8K28 - chains A and P of the 12 polymer chains in the assembly; structure by electron microscopy, 3.54 A resolution.

Chain A:
Name: Csy1
From: Vibrio phage ICP1_2004_A
Reference sequence: F1D5V8 (F1D5V8_9CAUD); residue numbers follow UniProt; this construct covers 1-179
Sequence (179 residues; each row starts with the number of its first residue):
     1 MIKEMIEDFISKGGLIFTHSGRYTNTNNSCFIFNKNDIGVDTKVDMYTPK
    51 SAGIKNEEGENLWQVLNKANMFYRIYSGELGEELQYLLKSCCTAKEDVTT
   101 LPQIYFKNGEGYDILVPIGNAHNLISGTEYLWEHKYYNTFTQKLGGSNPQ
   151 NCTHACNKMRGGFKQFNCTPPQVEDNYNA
Not modelled in the structure: 1, 175-179
Reported in the primary citation:
  - binding site for the 33-nt DNA strand: Ser147, Asn148, Gln150

Chain P:
Molecule: 59-nt RNA strand
From: Vibrio phage ICP1_2004_A
Sequence (59 nucleotides; numbered -7 to 51; the number before each row is that of its first residue; numbers below 1 keep their minus sign (C-7 is residue -7)):
    -7 CUUAAAGAGUCAACCCUUUGCUUAUCUUCCCUAUUUAAAUGUUAGCAGCC
    43 GCAUAGGCU

Chain A / chain P interface:
Residue-residue contacts - 15 pairs, chain A then chain P:
  Thr24(A) with U-5(P), base contact
  Leu101(A) with A-3(P), hydrogen bond to the base
  Pro102(A) with U-5(P), base contact; A-4(P), base contact; A-3(P), base contact
  Gln103(A) with A-4(P), hydrogen bond to the base
  Ile104(A) with U-6(P), phosphate contact; U-5(P), phosphate contact; A-4(P), sugar contact
  Tyr105(A) with C-7(P), phosphate contact; U-6(P), hydrogen bond to the phosphate
  Phe106(A) with C-7(P), phosphate contact
  Tyr112(A) with C-7(P), base contact
  Pro117(A) with U-5(P), sugar contact
  Ile118(A) with U-5(P), base contact
Other interface residues (no listed pair), chain A (13 interface residues in all): Thr100, Lys107, Gly119

Summary:
The interface between chain A and chain P involves 13 residues on one side and 5 on the other, with 3 hydrogen
bonds. Polar contacts include Leu101(A)-A-3(P), Gln103(A)-A-4(P) and Tyr105(A)-U-6(P). The paper reports a
binding site for the 33-nt DNA strand at Ser147(A), Asn148(A) and Gln150(A).
Chain A is Csy1 and chain P is a 59-nt RNA strand, both from Vibrio phage ICP1_2004_A; the structure, ICP1
Csy-dsDNA complex (form 1), was determined by electron microscopy together with 8K0H, 8K0J and 8K0K from the
same study.
